Entry 3QGW (X-ray diffraction, 2.10 A resolution); this record covers chain A.

# Chain A
Protein: Tyrosine-protein kinase ITK/TSK
From: Homo sapiens
Notes: EC 2.7.10.2
UniProtKB: Q08881 (ITK_HUMAN); residue numbers follow UniProt; this construct covers 357-620
Chain sequence (286 residues; row label = number of the first residue in the row):
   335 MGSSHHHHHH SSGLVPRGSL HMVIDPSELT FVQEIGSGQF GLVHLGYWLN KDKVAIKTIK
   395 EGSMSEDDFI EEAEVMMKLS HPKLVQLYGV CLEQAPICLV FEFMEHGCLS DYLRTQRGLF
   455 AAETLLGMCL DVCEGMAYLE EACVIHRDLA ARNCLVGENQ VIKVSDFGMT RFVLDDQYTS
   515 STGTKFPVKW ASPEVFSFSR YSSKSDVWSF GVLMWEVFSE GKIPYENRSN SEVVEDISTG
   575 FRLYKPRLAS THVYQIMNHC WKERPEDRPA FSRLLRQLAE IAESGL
Disordered / not traced: 335-357, 503-519, 619-620
Sequence notes: expression tag (335-356); conflict K394 (Arg in Q08881), S397 (Ala in Q08881), D401 (Glu in Q08881)
Ligand contacts: PQC (3-[(8-phenylthieno[2,3-h]quinazolin-2-yl)amino]benzenesulfonamide): I369, G370, S371, V377, A389, K391, V419, F435, E436, F437, M438, G441, C442, L489, S499

# In short
Bound to chain A: compound PQC.
Chain A is Tyrosine-protein kinase ITK/TSK (Homo sapiens); the structure, Crystal Structure of ITK kinase
bound to an inhibitor, was determined by X-ray diffraction, deposited together with 3QGY.
